Entry 7KZQ (electron microscopy, 4.30 A resolution (low resolution: residue-level contacts below are approximate; hydrogen-bond / salt-bridge calls are withheld)); this record covers chains C and E of the 16 polymer chains in the assembly.

# Chain C
Molecule: Fanconi anemia group C protein
Source organism: Homo sapiens
Reference sequence: Q00597 (FANCC_HUMAN); residue numbers follow UniProt; this construct covers 1-558
Amino-acid sequence (583 residues; numbered -24 to 558; the number before each row is that of its first residue; numbers below 1 keep their minus sign (Met-24 is residue -24)):
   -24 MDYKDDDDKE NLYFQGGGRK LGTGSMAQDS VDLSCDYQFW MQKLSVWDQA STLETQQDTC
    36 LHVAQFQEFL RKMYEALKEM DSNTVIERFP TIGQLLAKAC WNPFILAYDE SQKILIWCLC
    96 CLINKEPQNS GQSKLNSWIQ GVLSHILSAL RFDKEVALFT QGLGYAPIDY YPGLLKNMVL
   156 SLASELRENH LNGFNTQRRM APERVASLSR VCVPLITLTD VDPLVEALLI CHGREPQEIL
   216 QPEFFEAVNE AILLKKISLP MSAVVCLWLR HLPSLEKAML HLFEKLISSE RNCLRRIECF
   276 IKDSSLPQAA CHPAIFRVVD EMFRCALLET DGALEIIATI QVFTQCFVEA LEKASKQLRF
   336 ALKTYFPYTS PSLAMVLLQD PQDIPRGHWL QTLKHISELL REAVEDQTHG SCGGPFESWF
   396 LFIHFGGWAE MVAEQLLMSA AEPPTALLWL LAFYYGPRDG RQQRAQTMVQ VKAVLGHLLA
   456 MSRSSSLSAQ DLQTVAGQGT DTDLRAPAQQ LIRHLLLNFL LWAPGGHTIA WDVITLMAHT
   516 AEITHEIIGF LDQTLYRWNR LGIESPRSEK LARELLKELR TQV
Not modelled in the structure: -24 to 0, 473-480
Sequence notes: initiating methionine (-24); expression tag (-23 to 0)

# Chain E
Molecule: Fanconi anemia group E protein
Source organism: Homo sapiens
Reference sequence: Q9HB96 (FANCE_HUMAN); residue numbers follow UniProt; this construct covers 1-536
Amino-acid sequence (555 residues; numbered -18 to 536; the number before each row is that of its first residue; numbers below 1 keep their minus sign (Met-18 is residue -18)):
   -18 MDYKDDDDKE NLYFQGGGRM ATPDAGLPGA EGVEPAPWAQ LEAPARLLLQ ALQAGPEGAR
    42 RGLGVLRALG SRGWEPFDWG RLLEALCREE PVVQGPDGRL ELKPLLLRLP RICQRNLMSL
   102 LMAVRPSLPE SGLLSVLQIA QQDLAPDPDA WLRALGELLR RDLGVGTSME GASPLSERCQ
   162 RQLQSLCRGL GLGGRRLKSP QAPDPEEEEN RDSQQPGKRR KDSEEEAASP EGKRVPKRLR
   222 CWEEEEDHEK ERPEHKSLES LADGGSASPI KDQPVMAVKT GEDGSNLDDA KGLAESLELP
   282 KAIQDQLPRL QQLLKTLEEG LEGLEDAPPV ELQLLHECSP SQMDLLCAQL QLPQLSDLGL
   342 LRLCTWLLAL SPDLSLSNAT VLTRSLFLGR ILSLTSSASR LLTTALTSFC AKYTYPVCSA
   402 LLDPVLQAPG TGPAQTELLC CLVKMESLEP DAQVLMLGQI LELPWKEETF LVLQSLLERQ
   462 VEMTPEKFSV LMEKLCKKGL AATTSMAYAK LMLTVMTKYQ ANITETQRLG LAMALEPNTT
   522 FLRKSLKAAL KHLGP
Not modelled in the structure: -18 to 11, 182-274, 301-307, 479-483, 536
Sequence notes: initiating methionine (-18); expression tag (-17 to 0)
UniProt features mapped onto this chain:
  - modified residue: Ser249 (Phosphoserine), Thr346 (Phosphothreonine), Ser374 (Phosphoserine)
  - natural variant: Pro184 (P184Q: In FANCE; uncertain significance)
  - mutagenesis: Thr346 (T346A: Non-phosphorylatable by CHEK1, not polyubiquitinated and unable to complement the mitomycin C hypersensitivity of cells lacking FANCE; when associated with A-374), Ser374 (S374A: Non-phosphorylatable by CHEK1, not polyubiquitinated and unable to complement the mitomycin C hypersensitivity of cells lacking FANCE; when associated with A-346)

# Chain C / chain E interface
Pairs across the interface (81; chain C residue first):
  Phe169(C) - Glu15(E)
  Phe169(C) - Ala17(E)
  Phe169(C) - Pro18(E)
  Phe169(C) - Trp19(E)
  Thr171(C) - Val14(E)
  His207(C) - Gln34(E)
  His207(C) - Gly36(E)
  His207(C) - Arg92(E)
  His207(C) - Ile93(E)
  Arg209(C) - Pro91(E)
  Glu210(C) - Arg92(E)
  Pro211(C) - Leu88(E)
  Pro211(C) - Arg89(E)
  Pro211(C) - Arg92(E)
  Gln212(C) - Arg92(E)
  Glu213(C) - Arg92(E)
  Ile214(C) - Arg92(E)
  Val240(C) - Pro37(E)
  Cys241(C) - Pro37(E)
  Trp243(C) - Trp132(E)
  Leu244(C) - Pro37(E)
  Leu244(C) - Arg96(E)
  Arg245(C) - Arg92(E)
  Arg245(C) - Arg96(E)
  His246(C) - Trp132(E)
  Leu247(C) - Trp132(E)
  Leu247(C) - Ala135(E)
  Glu251(C) - Leu156(E)
  Glu251(C) - Ser157(E)
  Glu251(C) - Cys160(E)
  Ile262(C) - Leu167(E)
  Arg266(C) - Leu171(E)
  Cys286(C) - Arg41(E)
  His287(C) - Pro37(E)
  His287(C) - Asn97(E)
  Ala289(C) - Trp132(E)
  Arg292(C) - Met103(E)
  Arg292(C) - Leu139(E)
  Arg292(C) - Asp143(E)
  Glu296(C) - Arg142(E)
  Glu296(C) - Pro155(E)
  Met297(C) - Leu156(E)
  Met297(C) - Leu164(E)
  Arg299(C) - Arg142(E)
  Cys300(C) - Leu164(E)
  Ala301(C) - Cys168(E)
  Leu302(C) - Leu178(E)
  Glu304(C) - Gln165(E)
  Glu304(C) - Cys168(E)
  Asp306(C) - Leu173(E)
  Asp306(C) - Gly174(E)
  Asp306(C) - Gly175(E)
  Asp306(C) - Arg176(E)
  Asp306(C) - Arg177(E)
  Asp306(C) - Leu178(E)
  Gly307(C) - Arg176(E)
  Gly307(C) - Leu178(E)
  Glu310(C) - Leu171(E)
  Ile312(C) - Arg176(E)
  Ser330(C) - Arg41(E)
  Leu333(C) - Gly45(E)
  Leu333(C) - Arg48(E)
  Phe335(C) - Ala40(E)
  Phe335(C) - Arg41(E)
  Phe335(C) - Leu44(E)
  Phe335(C) - Ala104(E)
  Lys338(C) - Ala104(E)
  Thr339(C) - Ala104(E)
  Pro342(C) - Asp143(E)
  Trp394(C) - Leu178(E)
  Tyr429(C) - Arg176(E)
  Tyr430(C) - Arg176(E)
  Pro432(C) - Arg177(E)
  Pro432(C) - Leu178(E)
  Arg433(C) - Leu178(E)
  Arg433(C) - Ser180(E)
  Asp434(C) - Arg177(E)
  Pro482(C) - Arg177(E)
  Gln485(C) - Gly175(E)
  Gln485(C) - Arg176(E)
  Glu517(C) - Gly172(E)
Interface residues without a listed pair, chain C (67 interface residues in all): Arg174, Gly208, Pro248, Leu250, Leu255, Phe258, Glu259, Pro288, Val293, Leu303, Thr305, Ala308, Leu309, Ile311, Arg334, Phe391, Gly431, Gln438
Interface residues without a listed pair, chain E (53 interface residues in all): Gly13, Pro16, Leu90, Ser100, Pro107, Ala131, Gln161, Gly170, Lys179

# In short
67 residues of chain C face 53 of chain E across their interface. Curated annotation (UniProt) lists 2
mutagenesis sites on chain E.
Chain C is Fanconi anemia group C protein and chain E is Fanconi anemia group E protein, both from Homo
sapiens; the structure, Structure of the human Fanconi anaemia Core-ID complex, was determined by electron
microscopy together with 7KZP, 7KZR, 7KZS, 7KZT and 7KZV from the same study.
